PDB entry 6RIN | electron microscopy, 3.70 A resolution | chains C and R of the 9 polymer chains in the assembly

== Chain C ==
Molecule: DNA-directed RNA polymerase subunit beta
From: Escherichia coli (strain K12)
Notes: EC 2.7.7.6
UniProt: P0A8V2 (RPOB_ECOLI); numbering as in UniProt (aligned over 1-1342)
Amino-acid sequence (1342 residues; row label = number of the first residue in the row):
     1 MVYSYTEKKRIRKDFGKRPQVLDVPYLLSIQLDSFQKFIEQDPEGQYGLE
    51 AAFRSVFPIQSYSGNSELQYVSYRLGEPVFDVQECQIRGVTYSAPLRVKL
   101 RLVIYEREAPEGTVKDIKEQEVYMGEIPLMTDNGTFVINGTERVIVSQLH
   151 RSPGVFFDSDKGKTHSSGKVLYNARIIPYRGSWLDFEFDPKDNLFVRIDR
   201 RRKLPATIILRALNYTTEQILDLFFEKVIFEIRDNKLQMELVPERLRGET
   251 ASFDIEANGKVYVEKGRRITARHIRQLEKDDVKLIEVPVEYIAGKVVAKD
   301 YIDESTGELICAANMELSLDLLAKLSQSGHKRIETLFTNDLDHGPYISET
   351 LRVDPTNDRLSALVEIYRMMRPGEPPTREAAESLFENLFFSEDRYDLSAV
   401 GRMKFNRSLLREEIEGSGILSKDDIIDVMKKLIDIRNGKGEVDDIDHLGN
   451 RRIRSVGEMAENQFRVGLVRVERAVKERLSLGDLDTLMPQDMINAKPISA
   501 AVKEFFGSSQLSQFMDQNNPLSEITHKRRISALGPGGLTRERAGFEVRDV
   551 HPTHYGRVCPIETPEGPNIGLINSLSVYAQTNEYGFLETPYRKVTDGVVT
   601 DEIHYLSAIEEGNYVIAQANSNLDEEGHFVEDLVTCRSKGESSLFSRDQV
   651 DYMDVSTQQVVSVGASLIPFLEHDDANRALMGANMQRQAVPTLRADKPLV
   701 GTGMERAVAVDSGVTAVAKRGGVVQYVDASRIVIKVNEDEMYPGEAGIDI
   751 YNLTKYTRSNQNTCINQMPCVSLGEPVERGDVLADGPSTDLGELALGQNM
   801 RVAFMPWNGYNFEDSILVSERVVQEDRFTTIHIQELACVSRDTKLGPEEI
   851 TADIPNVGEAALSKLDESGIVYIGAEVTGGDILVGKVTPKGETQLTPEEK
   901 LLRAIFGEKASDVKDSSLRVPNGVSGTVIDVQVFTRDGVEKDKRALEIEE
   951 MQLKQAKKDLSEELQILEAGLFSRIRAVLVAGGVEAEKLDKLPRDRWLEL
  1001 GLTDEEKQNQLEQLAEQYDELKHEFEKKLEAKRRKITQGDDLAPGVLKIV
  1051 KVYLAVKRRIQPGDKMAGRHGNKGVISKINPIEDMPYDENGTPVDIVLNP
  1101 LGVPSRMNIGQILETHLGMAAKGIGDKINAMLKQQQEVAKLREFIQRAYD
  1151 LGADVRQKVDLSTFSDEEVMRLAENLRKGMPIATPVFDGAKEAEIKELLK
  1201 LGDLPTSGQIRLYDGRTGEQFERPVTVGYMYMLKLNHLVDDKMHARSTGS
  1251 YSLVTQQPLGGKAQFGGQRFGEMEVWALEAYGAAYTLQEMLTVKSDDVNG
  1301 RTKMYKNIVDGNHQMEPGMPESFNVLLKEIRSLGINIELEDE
Disordered / not traced: 1, 891-912
Swiss-Prot annotation at these positions:
  - modified residue (N6-acetyllysine): Lys-1022, Lys-1200
  - mutagenesis: Ile-561 (I561S: Resistant to antibiotics salinamide A and B), Ile-569 (I569S: Resistant to antibiotics salinamide A and B), Ala-665 (A665E: Resistant to antibiotics salinamide A and B), Asp-675 (D675A/G: Resistant to antibiotics salinamide A and B), Asn-677 (N677H/K: Resistant to antibiotics salinamide A and B), Leu-680 (L680M: Resistant to antibiotics salinamide A and B), Glu-813 (E813K: Disrupts the enzyme's active center)

== Chain R ==
Molecule: 14-nt RNA strand
Sequence (14 nucleotides; each row starts with the number of its first residue):
     1 UCAGGCGAUGUUUU
Disordered / not traced: 14
Ion coordination: Mg2+: G10, U11 (shared with 3 residues of chain D)

== Interface between chain C and chain R ==
Residue-residue contacts (13):
  Gln-513(C) / C6(R)  sugar contact
  Gln-513(C) / G7(R)  sugar contact
  Arg-540(C) / C6(R)  salt bridge to the phosphate
  Pro-564(C) / A8(R)  phosphate contact
  Glu-565(C) / U12(R)  base contact
  Gln-688(C) / A8(R)  hydrogen bond to the phosphate
  Gln-688(C) / U9(R)  hydrogen bond to the phosphate
  Lys-1065(C) / U9(R)  phosphate contact
  Lys-1065(C) / G10(R)  salt bridge to the phosphate
  Lys-1073(C) / G10(R)  salt bridge to the phosphate
  His-1237(C) / U9(R)  sugar contact
  Ser-1252(C) / C2(R)  phosphate contact
  Leu-1259(C) / U1(R)  phosphate contact
Interface residues without a listed pair, chain C (15 interface residues in all): Gln-510, Asp-516, Leu-533, Arg-687, Gln-1264
Interface residues without a listed pair, chain R (9 interface residues in all): G5

== Summary ==
The interface between chain C and chain R involves 15 residues on one side and 9 on the other, with 2 hydrogen
bonds and 3 salt bridges. Polar contacts include Gln-688(C)/A8(R), Gln-688(C)/U9(R) and Arg-540(C)/C6(R).
UniProt lists 7 mutagenesis sites on chain C.
Here chain C is DNA-directed RNA polymerase subunit beta (Escherichia coli (strain K12)) and chain R is a
14-nt RNA strand. Entry 6RIN (Cryo-EM structure of E. coli RNA polymerase backtracked elongation complex bound
to GreB transcription factor) was determined by electron microscopy (same publication as 6RH3, 6RI7, 6RI9 and
6RIP).
